PDB entry 2VWZ | X-ray diffraction, 1.65 A resolution | chain A

# Chain A
Name: Ephrin type-B receptor 4
From: Homo sapiens
Notes: EC 2.7.10.1; fragment: protein kinase domain, residues 598-899
UniProt: P54760 (EPHB4_HUMAN); residue numbers follow UniProt; this construct covers 598-899
Sequence (302 residues; each row starts with the number of its first residue):
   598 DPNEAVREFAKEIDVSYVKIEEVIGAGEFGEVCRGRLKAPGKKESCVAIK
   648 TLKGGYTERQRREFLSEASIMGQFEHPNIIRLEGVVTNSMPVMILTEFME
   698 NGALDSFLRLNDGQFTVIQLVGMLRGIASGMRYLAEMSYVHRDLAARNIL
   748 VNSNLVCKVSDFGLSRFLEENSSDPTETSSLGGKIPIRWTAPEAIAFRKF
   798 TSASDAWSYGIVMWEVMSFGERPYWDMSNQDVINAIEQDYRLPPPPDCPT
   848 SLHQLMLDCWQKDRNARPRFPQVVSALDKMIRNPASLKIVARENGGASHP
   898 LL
Not modelled in the structure: 598-607, 772-778, 889-899
Differences from the reference sequence: engineered mutation Glu774 (Tyr in P54760)
UniProt features mapped onto this chain:
  - active site: Asp740 (Proton acceptor)
  - binding site (ATP): Ile621 to Val629, Lys647
  - modified residue (Phosphoserine): Ser769, Ser770
  - natural variant: Lys650 (K650N: In CMAVM2), Arg656 (R656W: In CMAVM2; uncertain significance), Glu664 (E664K: In CMAVM2), Ala725 (A725T: In CMAVM2; uncertain significance), Arg739 (R739Q: In LMPHM7), Asn745 (N745D: In CMAVM2), Ile782 (I782S: In LMPHM7), Pro789 (P789R: In CMAVM2; uncertain significance; P789S: In CMAVM2; uncertain significance), Asp802 (D802G: In CMAVM2), Gly807 (G807R: In CMAVM2; uncertain significance), Pro820 (P820L: In CMAVM2; uncertain significance; P820T: In CMAVM2; uncertain significance), Arg838 (R838W: In CMAVM2), 7 further natural variant entries in UniProt
Bound ions: Mg2+: Asp740, Asp758
Small-molecule neighbours: 7X6 (N-[3-[[4-[(5-chloro-1,3-benzodioxol-4-yl)amino]pyrimidin-2-yl]amino]phenyl]methanesulfonamide): Ile621, Gly622, Ala623, Val629, Ala645, Ile646, Lys647, Glu664, Met668, Ile677, Ile691, Thr693, Glu694, Phe695, Met696, Glu697, Asn698, Gly699, Ala700, Leu747, Ser757

# In short
Ligands of chain A: compound 7X6. Asp740 and Asp758 coordinate Mg2+. UniProt lists active-site residue Asp740
and 10 ATP-binding residues.
Chain A is Ephrin type-B receptor 4 (Homo sapiens); the structure, ephB4 kinase domain inhibitor complex, was
determined by X-ray diffraction (same publication as 2VWX, 2VWY and 2VX1).
